PDB entry 8WN8 | electron microscopy, 3.00 A resolution | chains C and D of the 4 polymer chains in the assembly

== Chain C (and D) ==
Protein: Non-structural protein 1
From: Zika virus
Notes: chain D of this document is another copy of the same molecule, construct and numbering; everything in this record applies to it too
Reference sequence: Q32ZE1 (POLG_ZIKV); residues 1-353 here correspond to UniProt positions 791-1143 (UniProt number = residue number + 790)
Sequence (361 residues; each row starts with the number of its first residue):
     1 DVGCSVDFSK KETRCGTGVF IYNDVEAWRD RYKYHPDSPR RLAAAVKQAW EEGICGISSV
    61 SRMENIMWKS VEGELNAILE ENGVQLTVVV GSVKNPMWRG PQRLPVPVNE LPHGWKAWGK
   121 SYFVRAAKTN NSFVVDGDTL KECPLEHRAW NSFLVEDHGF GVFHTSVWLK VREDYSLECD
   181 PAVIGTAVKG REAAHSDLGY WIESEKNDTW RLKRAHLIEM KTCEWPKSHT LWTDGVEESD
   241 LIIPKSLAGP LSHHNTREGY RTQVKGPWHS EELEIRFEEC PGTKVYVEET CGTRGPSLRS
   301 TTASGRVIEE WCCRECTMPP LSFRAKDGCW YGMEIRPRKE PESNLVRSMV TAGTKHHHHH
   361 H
Not modelled in the structure: 353-361
Sequence notes: expression tag (354-361)
UniProt features mapped onto this chain:
  - site: A352, G353 (Cleavage)
  - glycosylation (N-linked (GlcNAc...) asparagine): N130, N207
Disulfide bonds: C4-C15, C55-C143, C179-C223, C280-C329, C291-C312, C313-C316
Covalent attachments: N-acetylglucosamine (NAG) linked to N207
Reported in the primary citation:
  - self-association interface (contacts with another copy of this molecule): F163

== How chain C and chain D interact ==
Contacting residue pairs (10; chain C residue first):
  V2(C) with V6(D), hydrophobic; F8(D), hydrophobic
  C15(C) with V6(D), hydrophobic; T13(D)
  N23(C) with R29(D), hydrogen bond (backbone-side chain)
  E26(C) with R29(D), salt bridge
  A27(C) with R29(D)
  G161(C) with W28(D)
  F163(C) with E272(D); E274(D)
Also at the interface, not in a pair above, chain C (10 interface residues in all): C4, T13, V162
Also at the interface, not in a pair above, chain D (10 interface residues in all): C4, S5, C15

== Overview ==
The chain C/chain D interface involves 10 residues from each chain; the contacts include 1 hydrogen bond and 1
salt bridge. Polar pairs include E26(C)-R29(D) and N23(C)-R29(D). Covalently linked N-acetylglucosamine: at
N207(C). The paper reports a self-association interface involving F163(C).
Chain C and chain D are both Non-structural protein 1 (Zika virus); the structure, CryoEM structure of ZIKV
rsNS1, was determined by electron microscopy together with 8WO0 from the same study.
